PDB entry 4MXW | X-ray diffraction, 3.60 A resolution | chains S and Z of the 6 polymer chains in the assembly

[Chain S]
Name: Tumor necrosis factor receptor superfamily member 3
From: Homo sapiens
UniProtKB: P36941 (TNR3_HUMAN); residues 41-211 here = UniProt positions 41-211
Chain sequence (193 residues; numbered 19 to 211; the number before each row is that of its first residue):
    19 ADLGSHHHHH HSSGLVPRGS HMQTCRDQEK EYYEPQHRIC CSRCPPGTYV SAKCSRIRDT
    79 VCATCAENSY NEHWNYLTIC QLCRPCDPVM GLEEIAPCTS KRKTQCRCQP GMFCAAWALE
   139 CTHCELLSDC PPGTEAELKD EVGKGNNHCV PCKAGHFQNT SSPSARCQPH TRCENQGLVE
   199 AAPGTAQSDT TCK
Not modelled in the structure: 19-42, 108-111, 126-211
Differences from the reference sequence: expression tag (19-40)
Disulfide bonds: C43-C58, C59-C72, C62-C80, C83-C98, C101-C116, C104-C124

[Chain Z]
Name: Lymphotoxin-beta
From: Homo sapiens
UniProtKB: Q06643 (TNFC_HUMAN); numbering as in UniProt (aligned over 86-244)
Chain sequence (210 residues; each row starts with the number of its first residue):
    43 MLLVNQSHQG FNKEHTSKMV SAIVLYVLLA AAAHSAFAAD LGSGLPAAHL IGAPLKGQGL
   103 GWETTKEQAF LTSGTQFSDA EGLALPQDGL YYLYCLVGYR GRAPPGGGDP QGRSVTLRSS
   163 LYRAGGAYGP GTPELLLEGA ETVTPVLDPA RRQGYGPLWY TSVGFGGLVQ LRRGERVYVN
   223 ISHPDMVDFA RGKTFFGAVM VGHHHHHHHH
Not modelled in the structure: 43-86, 147-152, 165-170, 188-198, 244-252
Differences from the reference sequence: expression tag (43-85, 245-252)

[How chain S and chain Z interact]
Pairs across the interface - 5 pairs, chain S then chain Z:
  E52(S) - R214(Z)  salt bridge
  P53(S) - R215(Z)
  R61(S) - G171(Z)
  R61(S) - P172(Z)
  W92(S) - G171(Z)  hydrogen bond (backbone-backbone)
Interface residues without a listed pair, chain S (5 interface residues in all): H91
Interface residues without a listed pair, chain Z (5 interface residues in all): T174

[Overview]
Chain S and chain Z each contribute 5 residues to their interface, with 1 hydrogen bond and 1 salt bridge.
Polar contacts include E52(S)-R214(Z) and W92(S)-G171(Z).
Chain S is Tumor necrosis factor receptor superfamily member 3 and chain Z is Lymphotoxin-beta, both from Homo
sapiens; the structure, Structure of heterotrimeric lymphotoxin LTa1b2 bound to lymphotoxin beta receptor LTbR
and anti-LTa Fab, was determined by X-ray diffraction, deposited together with 4MXV.
